PDB entry 3X1L | X-ray diffraction, 2.10 A resolution | chains C and J of the 10 polymer chains in the assembly

Chain C:
Molecule: Cmr4
Source organism: Archaeoglobus fulgidus DSM 4304
Reference sequence: O28416 (O28416_ARCFU); numbering as in UniProt (aligned over 1-355)
Sequence (357 residues; numbered -1 to 355; the number before each row is that of its first residue; numbers below 1 keep their minus sign (Met-1 is residue -1)):
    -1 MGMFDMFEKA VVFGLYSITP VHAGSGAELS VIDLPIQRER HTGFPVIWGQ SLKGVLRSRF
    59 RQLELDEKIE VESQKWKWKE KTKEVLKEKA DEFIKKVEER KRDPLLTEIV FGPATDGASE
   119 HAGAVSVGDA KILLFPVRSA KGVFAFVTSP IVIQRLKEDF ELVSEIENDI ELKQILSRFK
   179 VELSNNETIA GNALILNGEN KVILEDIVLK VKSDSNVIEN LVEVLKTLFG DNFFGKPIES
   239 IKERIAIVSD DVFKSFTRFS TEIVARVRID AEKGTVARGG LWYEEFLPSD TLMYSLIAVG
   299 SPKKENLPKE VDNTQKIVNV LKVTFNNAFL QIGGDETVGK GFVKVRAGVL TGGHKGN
Not modelled in the structure: -1 to 6, 70, 163-178, 346-355
Differences from the reference sequence: expression tag (-1 to 0)

Chain J:
Molecule: 31-nt DNA strand
Sequence (31 nucleotides; row label = number of the first residue in the row):
     1 TGCTCTCAGC CGCAAGGACC GCATACTACA A
Not modelled in the structure: 1-9

Interface between chain C and chain J:
Pairs across the interface (13; chain C residue first):
  Asp31(C) - DT27(J)  base contact
  Leu32(C) - DT27(J)  base contact
  Val274(C) - DA25(J)  base contact
  Ala275(C) - DA25(J)  sugar contact
  Arg276(C) - DA25(J)  phosphate contact
  Arg276(C) - DC26(J)  phosphate contact
  Gly277(C) - DA25(J)  hydrogen bond to the phosphate
  Gly277(C) - DC26(J)  hydrogen bond to the phosphate
  Gly277(C) - DT27(J)  base contact
  Leu279(C) - DA25(J)  base contact
  Leu279(C) - DC26(J)  sugar contact
  Leu279(C) - DT27(J)  sugar contact
  Trp280(C) - DT27(J)  base contact
Interface residues without a listed pair, chain C (10 interface residues in all): Val265, Gly278
Interface residues without a listed pair, chain J (4 interface residues in all): DA28

Summary:
10 residues of chain C face 4 of chain J across their interface, with 2 hydrogen bonds. Polar pairs include
Gly277(C)-DA25(J) and Gly277(C)-DC26(J).
Chain C is Cmr4 (Archaeoglobus fulgidus DSM 4304) and chain J is a 31-nt DNA strand; the structure, Crystal
Structure of the CRISPR-Cas RNA Silencing Cmr Complex Bound to a Target Analog, was determined by X-ray
diffraction.
